PDB entry 5K4H | X-ray diffraction, 2.00 A resolution | chains A and B of the 4 polymer chains in the assembly

[Chain A (and B)]
Protein: L-asparaginase
Organism: Wolinella succinogenes (strain ATCC 29543 / DSM 1740 / LMG 7466 / NCTC 11488 / FDC 602W)
Notes: EC 3.5.1.1; chain B of this document is another copy of the same molecule, construct and numbering; everything in this record applies to it too
Reference sequence: P50286 (ASPG_WOLSU); numbering as in UniProt (aligned over 1-330)
Sequence (330 residues; row label = number of the first residue in the row):
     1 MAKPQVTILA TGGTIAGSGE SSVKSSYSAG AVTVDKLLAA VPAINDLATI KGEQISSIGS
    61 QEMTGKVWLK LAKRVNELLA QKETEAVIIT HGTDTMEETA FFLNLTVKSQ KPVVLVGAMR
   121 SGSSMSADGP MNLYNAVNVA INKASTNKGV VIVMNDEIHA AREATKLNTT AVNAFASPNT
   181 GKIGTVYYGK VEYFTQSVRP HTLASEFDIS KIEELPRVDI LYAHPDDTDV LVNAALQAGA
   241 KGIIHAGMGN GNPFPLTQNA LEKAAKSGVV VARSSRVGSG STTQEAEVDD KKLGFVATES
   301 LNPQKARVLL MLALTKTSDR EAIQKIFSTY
Unresolved in the structure: 1-2 (chain B: 1-2, 19-26)
Swiss-Prot annotation at these positions:
  - active site: Thr14 (O-isoaspartyl threonine intermediate)
  - binding site (substrate): Thr93, Asp94
Residues lining bound ligands: glutamic acid (GLU): Gly59, Ser60, Gln61, Gly92, Thr93, Asp94, Ala118, Lys166
What the authors report for this chain:
  - conformationally variable residues (loop rearrangement): Gly12 to Ala39
  - specificity-determining residues: Thr14, Tyr27 (proposed by the authors, not directly observed)
  - specificity-determining residues: Ser121

[Interface between chain A and chain B]
Residue-residue contacts (112; chain A residue first):
  Gln61(A) - Met248(B)
  Gln61(A) - Asn252(B)
  Gln61(A) - Pro253(B)
  Gln61(A) - Phe254(B)
  Gln61(A) - Glu287(B)  hydrogen bond
  Glu62(A) - Phe254(B)
  Glu62(A) - Pro255(B)
  Met63(A) - Pro225(B)
  Met63(A) - Asp226(B)  hydrogen bond (backbone-backbone)
  Met63(A) - Phe254(B)
  Thr64(A) - Asp226(B)
  Thr64(A) - Phe254(B)
  Gly65(A) - Asp226(B)  hydrogen bond (backbone-side chain)
  Trp68(A) - Pro225(B)  hydrophobic
  Asp94(A) - Met248(B)
  Asp94(A) - Gly249(B)
  Asp94(A) - Asn252(B)  hydrogen bond
  Asp94(A) - Arg276(B)  hydrogen bond (backbone-side chain)
  Thr95(A) - Pro225(B)
  Thr95(A) - Met248(B)
  Thr95(A) - Arg276(B)
  Glu98(A) - His224(B)
  Glu98(A) - Pro225(B)
  Glu98(A) - Arg276(B)  salt bridge
  Lys166(A) - Gly249(B)
  Lys166(A) - Val277(B)
  Leu167(A) - Val277(B)
  Leu167(A) - Gly278(B)
  Leu167(A) - Ser279(B)  hydrogen bond (backbone-side chain)
  Asn168(A) - Val277(B)
  Asn168(A) - Ser279(B)  hydrogen bond
  Asn168(A) - Gly280(B)
  Thr169(A) - Gly249(B)
  Thr169(A) - Asn250(B)
  Thr169(A) - Ser275(B)
  Thr169(A) - Val277(B)
  Thr169(A) - Ser279(B)  hydrogen bond (backbone-backbone)
  Thr169(A) - Gly280(B)
  Thr169(A) - Ser281(B)  hydrogen bond (side chain-backbone)
  Thr170(A) - Asn250(B)
  Arg217(A) - Thr228(B)  hydrogen bond
  Arg217(A) - Val230(B)
  Asp219(A) - Thr228(B)
  Ile220(A) - Tyr222(B)  hydrophobic
  Ile220(A) - His224(B)
  Tyr222(A) - Ile220(B)  hydrophobic
  Tyr222(A) - Tyr222(B)  hydrophobic
  Tyr222(A) - Ala246(B)  hydrophobic
  Tyr222(A) - Pro303(B)
  Tyr222(A) - Gln304(B)  hydrogen bond
  His224(A) - Glu98(B)
  His224(A) - Ile220(B)
  His224(A) - Arg307(B)  hydrogen bond
  Pro225(A) - Met63(B)
  Pro225(A) - Trp68(B)  hydrophobic
  Pro225(A) - Thr95(B)
  Pro225(A) - Glu98(B)
  Pro225(A) - Arg307(B)  hydrogen bond (backbone-side chain)
  Asp226(A) - Met63(B)  hydrogen bond (backbone-backbone)
  Asp226(A) - Thr64(B)
  Asp226(A) - Gly65(B)  hydrogen bond (side chain-backbone)
  Asp226(A) - Arg307(B)
  Thr228(A) - Arg217(B)  hydrogen bond
  Thr228(A) - Asp219(B)
  Val230(A) - Arg217(B)
  Val230(A) - Ala234(B)
  Val230(A) - Ala238(B)  hydrophobic
  Leu231(A) - Leu231(B)
  Leu231(A) - Ala234(B)  hydrophobic
  Ala234(A) - Val230(B)
  Ala234(A) - Leu231(B)  hydrophobic
  Ala234(A) - Ala234(B)  hydrophobic
  Ala238(A) - Val230(B)  hydrophobic
  Ala246(A) - Tyr222(B)  hydrophobic
  Met248(A) - Gln61(B)
  Met248(A) - Asp94(B)
  Met248(A) - Thr95(B)
  Gly249(A) - Asp94(B)
  Gly249(A) - Lys166(B)
  Gly249(A) - Thr169(B)
  Asn250(A) - Thr169(B)
  Asn250(A) - Thr170(B)
  Asn252(A) - Gln61(B)
  Asn252(A) - Asp94(B)  hydrogen bond
  Pro253(A) - Gln61(B)
  Phe254(A) - Gln61(B)
  Phe254(A) - Glu62(B)
  Phe254(A) - Met63(B)
  Phe254(A) - Thr64(B)
  Ser275(A) - Thr169(B)
  Arg276(A) - Asp94(B)  hydrogen bond (side chain-backbone)
  Arg276(A) - Thr95(B)
  Arg276(A) - Glu98(B)  salt bridge
  Arg276(A) - Gln304(B)
  Val277(A) - Lys166(B)
  Val277(A) - Leu167(B)
  Val277(A) - Asn168(B)
  Val277(A) - Thr169(B)
  Gly278(A) - Leu167(B)
  Ser279(A) - Leu167(B)  hydrogen bond (side chain-backbone)
  Ser279(A) - Asn168(B)  hydrogen bond
  Ser279(A) - Thr169(B)  hydrogen bond (backbone-backbone)
  Gly280(A) - Asn168(B)
  Gly280(A) - Thr169(B)
  Ser281(A) - Thr169(B)  hydrogen bond (backbone-side chain)
  Glu287(A) - Gln61(B)  hydrogen bond
  Pro303(A) - Tyr222(B)
  Gln304(A) - Tyr222(B)  hydrogen bond
  Gln304(A) - Arg276(B)
  Arg307(A) - His224(B)  hydrogen bond
  Arg307(A) - Pro225(B)  hydrogen bond (side chain-backbone)
  Arg307(A) - Asp226(B)
Other interface residues (no listed pair), chain A (51 interface residues in all): Glu97, Val218, Leu221, Ala235, Pro255, Thr282, Thr283
Other interface residues (no listed pair), chain B (51 interface residues in all): Glu97, Val218, Leu221, Ala235, Thr282, Thr283

[Summary]
The chain A/chain B interface involves 51 residues from each chain, with 26 hydrogen bonds and 2 salt bridges.
Polar pairs include Glu98(A)-Arg276(B), Gln61(A)-Glu287(B) and Gly65(A)-Asp226(B). Ligands of chain A:
glutamic acid. From the paper: specificity determinants Thr14(A), Tyr27(A) and Ser121(A); conformational
variability at Gly12(A).
Both chains are L-asparaginase (Wolinella succinogenes (strain ATCC 29543 / DSM 1740 / LMG 7466 / NCTC 11488 /
FDC 602W)). Entry 5K4H (Wolinella succinogenes L-asparaginase S121 + L-Glutamic acid) was determined by X-ray
diffraction together with 5K3O, 5K45 and 5K4G from the same study.
